9F5W - chains H and G of the 6 polymer chains in the assembly; structure by electron microscopy, 7.50 A resolution (low resolution: residue-level contacts below are approximate; hydrogen-bond / salt-bridge calls are withheld).

Chain H:
Molecule: Condensin-2 complex subunit H2
Source organism: Homo sapiens
UniProtKB: Q6IBW4 (CNDH2_HUMAN); numbering as in UniProt (aligned over 1-605)
Amino-acid sequence (640 residues; each row starts with the number of its first residue):
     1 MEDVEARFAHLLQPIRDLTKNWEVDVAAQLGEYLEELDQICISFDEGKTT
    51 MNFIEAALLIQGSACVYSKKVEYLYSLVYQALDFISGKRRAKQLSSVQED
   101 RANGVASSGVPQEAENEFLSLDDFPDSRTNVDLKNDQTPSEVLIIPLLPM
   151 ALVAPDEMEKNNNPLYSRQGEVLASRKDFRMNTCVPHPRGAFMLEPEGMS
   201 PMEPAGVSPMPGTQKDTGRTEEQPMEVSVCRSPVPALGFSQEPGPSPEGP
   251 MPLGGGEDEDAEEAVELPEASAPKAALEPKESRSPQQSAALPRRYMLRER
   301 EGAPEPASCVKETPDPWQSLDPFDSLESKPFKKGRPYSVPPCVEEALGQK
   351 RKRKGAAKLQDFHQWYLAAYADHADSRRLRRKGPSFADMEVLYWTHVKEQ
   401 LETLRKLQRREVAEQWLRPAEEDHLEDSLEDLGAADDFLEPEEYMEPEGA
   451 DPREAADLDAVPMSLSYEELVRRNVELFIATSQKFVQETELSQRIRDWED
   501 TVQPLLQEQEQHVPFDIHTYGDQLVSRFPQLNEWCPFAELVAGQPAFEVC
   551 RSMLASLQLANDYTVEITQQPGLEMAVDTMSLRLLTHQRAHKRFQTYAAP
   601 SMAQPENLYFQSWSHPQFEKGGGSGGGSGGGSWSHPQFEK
Unresolved in the structure: 1-12, 24-37, 89-143, 203-315, 345-358, 368-493, 587-640
Differences from the reference sequence: expression tag (606-640)
UniProt features mapped onto this chain:
  - modified residue: Thr-19 (Phosphothreonine), Ser-95 (Phosphoserine), Ser-200 (Phosphoserine), Ser-208 (Phosphoserine), Ser-228 (Phosphoserine), Ser-232 (Phosphoserine), Ser-282 (Phosphoserine), Ser-284 (Phosphoserine), Ser-466 (Phosphoserine), Ser-492 (Phosphoserine)

Chain G:
Molecule: Condensin-2 complex subunit G2
Source organism: Homo sapiens
UniProtKB: Q86XI2 (CNDG2_HUMAN); residue numbers follow UniProt; this construct covers 1-1143
Amino-acid sequence (1143 residues; numbered 1 to 1143; the number before each row is that of its first residue):
     1 MEKRETFVQAVSKELVGEFLQFVQLDKEASDPFSLNELLDELSRKQKEEL
    51 WQRLKNLLTDVLLESPVDGWQVVEAQGEDNMETEHGSKMRKSIEIIYAIT
   101 SVILASVSVINESENYEALLECVIILNGILYALPESERKLQSSIQDLCVT
   151 WWEKGLPAKEDTGKTAFVMLLRRSLETKTGADVCRLWRIHQALYCFDYDL
   201 EESGEIKDMLLECFININYIKKEEGRRFLSCLFNWNINFIKMIHGTIKNQ
   251 LQGLQKSLMVYIAEIYFRAWKKASGKILEAIENDCIQDFMFHGIHLPRRS
   301 PVHSKVREVLSYFHHQKKVRQGVEEMLYRLYKPILWRGLKARNSEVRSNA
   351 ALLFVEAFPIRDPNLHAIEMDSEIQKQFEELYSLLEDPYPMVRSTGILGV
   401 CKITSKYWEMMPPTILIDLLKKVTGELAFDTSSADVRCSVFKCLPMILDN
   451 KLSHPLLEQLLPALRYSLHDNSEKVRVAFVDMLLKIKAVRAAKFWKICPM
   501 EHILVRLETDSRPVSRRLVSLIFNSFLPVNQPEEVWCERCVTLVQMNHAA
   551 ARRFYQYAHEHTACTNIAKLIHVIRHCLNACIQRAVREPPEDEEEEDGRE
   601 KENVTVLDKTLSVNDVACMAGLLEIIVILWKSIDRSMENNKEAKLYTINK
   651 FASVLPEYLKVFKDDRCKIPLFMLMSFMPASAVPPFSCGVISTLRSREEG
   701 AVDKSYCTLLDCLCSWGQVGHILELVDNWLPTEHAQAKSNTASKGRVQIH
   751 DTRPVKPELALVYIEYLLTHPKNRECLLSAPRKKLNHLLKALETSKADLE
   801 SLLQTPGGKPRGFSEAAAPRAFGLHCRLSIHLQHKFCSEGKVYLSMLEDT
   851 GFWLESKILSFIQDQEEDYLKLHRVIYQQIIQTYLTVCKDVVMVGLGDHQ
   901 FQMQLLQRSLGIMQTVKGFFYVSLLLDILKEITGSSLIQKTDSDEEVAML
   951 LDTVQKVFQKMLECIARSFRKQPEEGLRLLYSVQRPLHEFITAVQSRHTD
  1001 TPVHRGVLSTLIAGPVVEISHQLRKVSDVEELTPPEHLSDLPPFSRCLIG
  1051 IIIKSSNVVRSFLDELKACVASNDIEGIVCLTAAVHIILVINAGKHKSSK
  1101 VREVAATVHRKLKTFMEITLEEDSIERFLYESSSRTLGELLNS
Unresolved in the structure: 1-169, 577-611, 638-1143
UniProt features mapped onto this chain:
  - modified residue: Ser-30 (Phosphoserine), Thr-805 (Phosphothreonine), Thr-1119 (Phosphothreonine)
  - natural variant: Lys-609 (K609E: In 3KS), Thr-693 (T693M: In 3KS), Thr-850 (T850P: In 3KS)
Disulfide bonds: Cys-401/Cys-443

How chain H and chain G interact:
Residue-residue contacts (74; chain H residue first):
  Trp-317(H) / Lys-248(G)
  Trp-317(H) / Leu-251(G)
  Trp-317(H) / Gln-252(G)
  Trp-317(H) / Val-302(G)
  Gln-318(H) / Leu-296(G)
  Gln-318(H) / Pro-297(G)
  Gln-318(H) / Arg-299(G)
  Ser-319(H) / His-295(G)
  Ser-319(H) / Leu-296(G)
  Leu-320(H) / His-295(G)
  Leu-320(H) / Leu-296(G)
  Leu-320(H) / Pro-297(G)
  Leu-320(H) / Glu-345(G)
  Leu-320(H) / Val-346(G)
  Pro-322(H) / His-295(G)
  Phe-323(H) / Lys-340(G)
  Phe-323(H) / Ala-341(G)
  Phe-323(H) / Arg-342(G)
  Phe-323(H) / Asn-343(G)
  Asp-324(H) / Arg-342(G)
  Asp-324(H) / Asn-343(G)
  Ser-325(H) / Arg-342(G)
  Ser-325(H) / Tyr-389(G)
  Leu-326(H) / Tyr-389(G)
  Glu-327(H) / Tyr-389(G)
  Ser-328(H) / Pro-388(G)
  Ser-328(H) / Tyr-389(G)
  Lys-329(H) / Pro-388(G)
  Lys-329(H) / Pro-390(G)
  Lys-329(H) / Arg-393(G)
  Lys-329(H) / Ser-432(G)
  Pro-330(H) / Arg-393(G)
  Pro-330(H) / Ser-432(G)
  Phe-331(H) / Arg-393(G)
  Phe-331(H) / Glu-426(G)
  Phe-331(H) / Asp-430(G)
  Lys-332(H) / Phe-429(G)
  Lys-332(H) / Asp-430(G)
  Lys-332(H) / Thr-431(G)
  Lys-332(H) / Ser-432(G)
  Lys-333(H) / Gly-425(G)
  Lys-333(H) / Glu-426(G)
  Lys-333(H) / Phe-429(G)
  Lys-333(H) / Thr-431(G)
  Gly-334(H) / Phe-429(G)
  Gly-334(H) / Thr-431(G)
  Arg-335(H) / Phe-429(G)
  Pro-336(H) / Thr-431(G)
  Pro-336(H) / Arg-437(G)
  Pro-336(H) / His-469(G)
  Pro-336(H) / Asp-470(G)
  Tyr-337(H) / Ala-428(G)
  Tyr-337(H) / Arg-437(G)
  Tyr-337(H) / Tyr-466(G)
  Tyr-337(H) / Ser-467(G)
  Tyr-337(H) / His-469(G)
  Tyr-337(H) / Asp-470(G)
  Ser-338(H) / His-469(G)
  Val-339(H) / Tyr-466(G)
  Val-339(H) / His-469(G)
  Val-339(H) / His-502(G)
  Glu-344(H) / Glu-501(G)
  Gln-360(H) / Glu-508(G)
  Gln-360(H) / His-548(G)
  Gln-360(H) / Ala-549(G)
  Gln-360(H) / Arg-552(G)
  Asp-361(H) / Arg-552(G)
  Phe-362(H) / His-548(G)
  Phe-362(H) / Arg-552(G)
  Gln-364(H) / Arg-552(G)
  Trp-365(H) / Arg-552(G)
  Trp-365(H) / Gln-556(G)
  Trp-365(H) / Ile-625(G)
  Trp-365(H) / Ile-628(G)
Also at the interface, not in a pair above, chain H (30 interface residues in all): Pro-316, Tyr-366
Also at the interface, not in a pair above, chain G (46 interface residues in all): His-292, Ile-294, Ser-300, Ser-344, Asn-471, Gly-621, Glu-624

Overview:
30 residues of chain H face 46 of chain G across their interface.
Chain H is Condensin-2 complex subunit H2 and chain G is Condensin-2 complex subunit G2, both from Homo
sapiens; the structure, Human condensin II - M18BP1 complex, was determined by electron microscopy.
